7UIH - chains A and D of the 5 polymer chains in the assembly; structure by electron microscopy, 3.10 A resolution.

# Chain A
Molecule: 26S proteasome non-ATPase regulatory subunit 2
Source organism: Homo sapiens
UniProtKB: Q13200 (PSMD2_HUMAN); residue numbers follow UniProt; this construct covers 260-903
Sequence (644 residues; numbered 260 to 903; the number before each row is that of its first residue):
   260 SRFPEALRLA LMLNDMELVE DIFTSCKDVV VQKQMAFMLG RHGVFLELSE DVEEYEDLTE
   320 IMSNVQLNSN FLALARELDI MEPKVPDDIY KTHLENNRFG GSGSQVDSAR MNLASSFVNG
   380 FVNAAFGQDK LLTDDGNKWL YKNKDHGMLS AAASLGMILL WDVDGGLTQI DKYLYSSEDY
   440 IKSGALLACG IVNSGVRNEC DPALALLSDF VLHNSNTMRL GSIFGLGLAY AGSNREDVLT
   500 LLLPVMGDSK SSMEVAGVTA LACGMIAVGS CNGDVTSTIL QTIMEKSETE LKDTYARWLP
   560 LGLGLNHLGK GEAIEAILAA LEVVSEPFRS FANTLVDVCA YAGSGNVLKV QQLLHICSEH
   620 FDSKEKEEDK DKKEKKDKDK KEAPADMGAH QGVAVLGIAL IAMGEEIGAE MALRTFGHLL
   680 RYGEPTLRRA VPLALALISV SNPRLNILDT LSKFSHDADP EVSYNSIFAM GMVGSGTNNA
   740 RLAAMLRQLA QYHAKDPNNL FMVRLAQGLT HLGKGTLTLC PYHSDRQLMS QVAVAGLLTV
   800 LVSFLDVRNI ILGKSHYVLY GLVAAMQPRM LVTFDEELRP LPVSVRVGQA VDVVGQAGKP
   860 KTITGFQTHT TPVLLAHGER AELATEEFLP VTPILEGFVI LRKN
Disordered / not traced: 260, 350-366, 614-648, 849-865
Construct notes: conflict Phe469 (Tyr in Q13200)

# Chain D
Molecule: Fab 14 HC CDRs
Source organism: Homo sapiens
Notes: antibody fragment or engineered binder
Sequence (231 residues; each row starts with the number of its first residue):
     1 EISEVQLVES GGGLVQPGGS LRLSCAASGF NVYYYSIHWV RQAPGKGLEW VASIYPYYSY
    61 TSYADSVKGR FTISADTSKN TAYLQMNSLR AEDTAVYYCA RYQSSSYGYG LDYWGQGTLV
   121 TVSSASTKGP SVFPLAPSSK STSGGTAALG CLVKDYFPEP VTVSWNSGAL TSGVHTFPAV
   181 LQSSGLYSLS SVVTVPSSSL GTQTYICNVN HKPSNTKVDK KVEPKSCDKT H
Disordered / not traced: 1-33, 39-51, 63-100, 111-231

# Chain A / chain D interface
Residue-residue contacts (9; chain A residue first):
  His677(A) - Ser106(D)
  His677(A) - Tyr107(D)
  Tyr681(A) - Tyr58(D)  hydrogen bond (backbone-side chain)
  Tyr681(A) - Ser106(D)
  Tyr681(A) - Tyr107(D)
  Gly682(A) - Tyr58(D)
  Glu683(A) - Tyr57(D)
  Glu683(A) - Tyr58(D)
  Pro684(A) - Tyr58(D)
Interface residues without a listed pair, chain D (5 interface residues in all): Tyr60

# In short
The chain A/chain D interface involves 5 residues from each chain; the contacts include 1 hydrogen bond. Its
one hydrogen-bonded contact is Tyr681(A)-Tyr58(D).
Chain A is 26S proteasome non-ATPase regulatory subunit 2 and chain D is Fab 14 HC CDRs, both from Homo
sapiens; the structure, PSMD2 Structure, was determined by electron microscopy together with 7UJD from the
same study.
